Entry 4OYY (X-ray diffraction, 3.00 A resolution); this record covers chain A.

Chain A:
Protein: Cutinase
Organism: Humicola insolens
Amino-acid sequence (194 residues; row label = number of the first residue in the row):
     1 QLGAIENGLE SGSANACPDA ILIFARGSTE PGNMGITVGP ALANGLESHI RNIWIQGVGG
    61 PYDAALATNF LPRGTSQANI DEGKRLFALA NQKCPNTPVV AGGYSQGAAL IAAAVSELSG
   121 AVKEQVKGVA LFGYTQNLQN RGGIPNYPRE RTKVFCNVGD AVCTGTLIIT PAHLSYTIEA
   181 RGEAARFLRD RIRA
Disordered / not traced: 1-2, 194
Disulfide bonds: Cys17-Cys94, Cys156-Cys163

In short:
Chain A is Cutinase (Humicola insolens); the structure, Humicola insolens cutinase, was determined by X-ray
diffraction, deposited together with 4OYL.
